PDB entry 1RG0 | X-ray diffraction, 1.80 A resolution | chains A and B

[Chain A (and B)]
Protein: Fimbrial protein
From: Pseudomonas aeruginosa
Notes: chain B of this document is another copy of the same molecule, construct and numbering; everything in this record applies to it too
UniProtKB: P17838 (FMP1_PSEAE); residues 29-150 here correspond to UniProt positions 36-157 (UniProt number = residue number + 7)
Sequence (126 residues; numbered 25 to 150; the number before each row is that of its first residue):
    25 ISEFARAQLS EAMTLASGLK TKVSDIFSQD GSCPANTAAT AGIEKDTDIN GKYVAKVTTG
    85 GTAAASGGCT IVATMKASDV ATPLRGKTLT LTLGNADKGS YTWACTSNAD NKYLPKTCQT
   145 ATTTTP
Sequence notes: expression tag (25-28)
Disulfides: Cys-57/Cys-93, Cys-129/Cys-142

[Chain A / chain B interface]
Residue-residue contacts (6; chain A residue first):
  Ser-26(A) with Glu-27(B), hydrogen bond
  Glu-27(A) with Phe-28(B)
  Phe-28(A) with Glu-27(B); Phe-28(B), hydrophobic; Ala-31(B), hydrophobic
  Ala-31(A) with Phe-28(B), hydrophobic

[Overview]
Chain A and chain B form an interface of 4 and 3 residues respectively, with 1 hydrogen bond. Its one
hydrogen-bonded contact is Ser-26(A)/Glu-27(B).
Both chains are Fimbrial protein (Pseudomonas aeruginosa). Entry 1RG0 (Monoclinic crystal form of the
truncated K122-4 pilin from Pseudomonas aeruginosa) was determined by X-ray diffraction.
